6XCM - chains A and B of the 7 polymer chains in the assembly; structure by electron microscopy, 3.42 A resolution.

[Chain A (and B)]
Molecule: Spike glycoprotein
Source organism: Severe acute respiratory syndrome coronavirus 2
Notes: chain B of this document is another copy of the same molecule, construct and numbering; everything in this record applies to it too
UniProt: P0DTC2 (SPIKE_SARS2); residues 1-1213 here = UniProt positions 1-1213
Amino-acid sequence (1259 residues; row label = number of the first residue in the row):
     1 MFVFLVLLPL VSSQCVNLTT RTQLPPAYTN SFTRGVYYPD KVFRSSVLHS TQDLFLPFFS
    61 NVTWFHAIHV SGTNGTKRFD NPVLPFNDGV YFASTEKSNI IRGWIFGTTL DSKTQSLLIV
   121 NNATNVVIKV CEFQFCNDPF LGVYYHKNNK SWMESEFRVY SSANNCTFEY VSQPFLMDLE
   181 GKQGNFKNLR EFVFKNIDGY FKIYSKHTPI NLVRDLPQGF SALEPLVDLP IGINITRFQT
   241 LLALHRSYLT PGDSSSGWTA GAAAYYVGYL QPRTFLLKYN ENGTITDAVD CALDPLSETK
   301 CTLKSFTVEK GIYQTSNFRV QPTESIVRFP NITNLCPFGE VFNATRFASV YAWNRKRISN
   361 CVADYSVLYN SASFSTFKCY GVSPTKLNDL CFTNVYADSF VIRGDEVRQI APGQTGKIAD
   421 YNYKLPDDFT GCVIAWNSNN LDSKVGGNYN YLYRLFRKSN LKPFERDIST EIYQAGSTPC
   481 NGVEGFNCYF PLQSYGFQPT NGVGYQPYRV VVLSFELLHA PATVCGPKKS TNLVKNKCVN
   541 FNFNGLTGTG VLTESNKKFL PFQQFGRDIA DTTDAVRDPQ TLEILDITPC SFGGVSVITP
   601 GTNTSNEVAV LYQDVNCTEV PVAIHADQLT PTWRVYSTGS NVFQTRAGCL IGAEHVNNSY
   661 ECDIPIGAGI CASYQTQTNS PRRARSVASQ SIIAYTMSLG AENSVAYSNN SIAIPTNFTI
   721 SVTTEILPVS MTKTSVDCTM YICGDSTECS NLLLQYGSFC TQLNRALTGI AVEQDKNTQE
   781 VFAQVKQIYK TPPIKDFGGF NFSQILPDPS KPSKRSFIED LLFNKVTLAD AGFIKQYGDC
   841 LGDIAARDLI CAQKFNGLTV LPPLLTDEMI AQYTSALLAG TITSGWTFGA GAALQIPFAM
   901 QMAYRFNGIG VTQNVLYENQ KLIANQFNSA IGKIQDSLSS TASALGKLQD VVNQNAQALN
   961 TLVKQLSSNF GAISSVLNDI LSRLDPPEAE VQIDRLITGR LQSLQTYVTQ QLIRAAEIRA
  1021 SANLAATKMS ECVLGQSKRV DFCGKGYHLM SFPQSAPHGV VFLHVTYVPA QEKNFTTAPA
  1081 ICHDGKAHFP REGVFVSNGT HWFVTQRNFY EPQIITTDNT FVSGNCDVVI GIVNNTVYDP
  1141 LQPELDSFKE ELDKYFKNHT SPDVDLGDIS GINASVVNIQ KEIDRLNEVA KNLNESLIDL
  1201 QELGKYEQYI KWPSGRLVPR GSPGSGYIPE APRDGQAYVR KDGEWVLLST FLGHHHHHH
Disordered / not traced: 1-26, 70-81, 114-115, 144-165, 173-185, 243-262, 443-447, 471-489, 502, 621-640, 677-689, 812, 828-854, 1148-1259 (chain B: 1-26, 67-80, 141-163, 173-185, 197-199, 212-214, 243-262, 519, 621-640, 677-688, 812, 828-853, 1148-1259)
Differences from the reference sequence: conflict Glu607 (Gln in P0DTC2), Pro986 (Lys in P0DTC2), Pro987 (Val in P0DTC2); expression tag (1214-1259)
UniProt features mapped onto this chain:
  - region: Asn280 to Cys301 (Putative superantigen), Arg403 to Asp405 (Integrin-binding motif), Asn448 to Phe456 (Immunodominant HLA epitope recognized by the CD8+), Pro681 to Ala684 (Putative superantigen), Ser816 to Tyr837 (Fusion peptide 1), Lys835 to Phe855 (Fusion peptide 2), Asp1163 to Glu1202 (Heptad repeat 2)
  - site (Cleavage): Arg685, Ser686, Arg815, Ser816
  - glycosylation: Asn17 (N-linked (GlcNAc...) (complex) asparagine), Asn61 (N-linked (GlcNAc...) (hybrid) asparagine), Asn74 (N-linked (GlcNAc...) (complex) asparagine), Asn122 (N-linked (GlcNAc...) (hybrid) asparagine), Asn149 (N-linked (GlcNAc...) (complex) asparagine), Asn165 (N-linked (GlcNAc...) (complex) asparagine), Asn234 (N-linked (GlcNAc...) (high mannose) asparagine), Asn282 (N-linked (GlcNAc...) (complex) asparagine), Thr323 (O-linked (GalNAc) threonine), Ser325 (O-linked (HexNAc...) serine), Asn331 (N-linked (GlcNAc...) (complex) asparagine), Asn343 (N-linked (GlcNAc...) (complex) asparagine), Asn603 (N-linked (GlcNAc...) (hybrid) asparagine), Asn616 (N-linked (GlcNAc...) (complex) asparagine), Asn657 (N-linked (GlcNAc...) (complex) asparagine), Thr676 (O-linked (GlcNAc...) threonine), Thr678 (O-linked (GlcNAc...) threonine), Asn709 (N-linked (GlcNAc...) (high mannose) asparagine), Asn717 (N-linked (GlcNAc...) (hybrid) asparagine), Asn801 (N-linked (GlcNAc...) (hybrid) asparagine) and 6 more in UniProt
  - natural variant: Leu5 (L5F: In strain: Iota/B.1.526), Ser13 (S13I: In strain: Epsilon/B.1.427/B.1.429), Leu18 (L18F: In strain: Beta/B.1.351, Gamma/P.1 and 1 more), Thr19 (T19I: In strain: Omicron/BQ.1.1, Omicron/XBB.1.5 and 1 more; T19R: In strain: Delta/B.1.617.2, Omicron/BA.2 and 4 more), Thr20 (T20N: In strain: Gamma/P.1), Leu24 to Ala27 (sequence variant, change not given here; In strain: Omicron/BA.2, Omicron/BA.2.12.1 and 6 more), Pro26 (P26S: In strain: Gamma/P.1), Gln52 (Q52H: In strain: Omicron/EG.5.1), Ala67 (A67V: In strain: Eta/B.1.525, Omicron/BA.1), His69 to Val70 (deletion: In strain: Alpha/B.1.1.7, Eta/B.1.525 and 5 more), Gly75 (G75V: In strain: Lambda/C.37), Thr76 (T76I: In strain: Lambda/C.37), 82 further natural variant entries in UniProt
  - mutagenesis: His69 to Val70 (Increased incorporation of cleaved spike into virions), Asn121 (N121Q: Partial loss of biliverdin affinity), Arg190 (R190K: Partial loss of biliverdin affinity), Asn234 (N234Q: Increased resistance to neutralizing antibodies), Asn331 (N331Q: Reduced viral infectivity), Asn343 (N343Q: Reduced viral infectivity), Leu452 (L452R: Increased resistance to neutralizing antibodies. Decreases HLA binding to NF9 epitope. Increased binding affinity to human ACE2), Tyr453 (Y453F: Decreased HLA binding to NF9 epitope. Increased binding affinity to human ACE2), Ala475 (A475V: Increased resistance to neutralizing antibodies), Val483 (V483A: Increased resistance to neutralizing antibodies), Glu484 (E484D: Increased replication in human TMEM106B overexpressing cells), Phe490 (F490L: Increased resistance to neutralizing antibodies and human covalescent sera neutralization), 14 further mutagenesis entries in UniProt
Disulfides: Cys131-Cys166, Cys291-Cys301, Cys336-Cys361, Cys379-Cys432, Cys391-Cys525, Cys538-Cys590, Cys617-Cys649, Cys662-Cys671, Cys738-Cys760, Cys743-Cys749, Cys1032-Cys1043, Cys1082-Cys1126
Glycans and other covalent adducts: N-acetylglucosamine (NAG) linked to Asn61, Asn122, Asn234, Asn282, Asn331, Asn343, Asn603, Asn616, Asn657, Asn709, Asn717, Asn801, Asn1074, Asn1134
From the paper describing this entry:
  - self-association interface (contacts with another copy of this molecule): Asp614
  - conformationally variable residues (order/disorder transition): Val483

[How chain A and chain B interact]
Pairs across the interface (137):
  Asn317(A) with Asp737(B), hydrogen bond
  Arg319(A) with Met740(B), hydrogen bond; Asp745(B), salt bridge
  Arg357(A) with Pro230(B)
  Gly381(A) with Arg983(B), hydrogen bond (backbone-side chain); Leu984(B)
  Val382(A) with Arg983(B); Leu984(B), hydrophobic
  Ser383(A) with Arg983(B), hydrogen bond (backbone-backbone); Leu984(B); Asp985(B), hydrogen bond (side chain-backbone)
  Lys386(A) with Leu981(B); Arg983(B); Leu984(B)
  Leu390(A) with Ser982(B)
  Thr430(A) with Arg983(B)
  Leu517(A) with Arg983(B)
  Ala520(A) with Lys41(B)
  Pro521(A) with Lys41(B)
  Thr547(A) with Asn978(B)
  Thr549(A) with Asp745(B)
  Lys557(A) with Phe43(B)
  Lys558(A) with Asn282(B)
  Phe559(A) with Phe43(B), hydrophobic
  Leu560(A) with Tyr38(B), hydrophobic; Glu224(B)
  Phe562(A) with Lys41(B); Pro225(B), hydrophobic
  Gln563(A) with Lys41(B); Val42(B), hydrogen bond (side chain-backbone); Phe43(B)
  Gln564(A) with Lys41(B), hydrogen bond (backbone-backbone)
  Phe565(A) with Lys41(B); Val42(B); Phe43(B), hydrogen bond (backbone-backbone)
  Gly566(A) with Phe43(B)
  Arg567(A) with Val42(B); Phe43(B), hydrogen bond (backbone-backbone)
  Ala570(A) with Val963(B), hydrophobic
  Pro589(A) with Phe855(B), hydrophobic
  Phe592(A) with Met740(B), hydrophobic; Phe855(B); Gly857(B)
  Gln613(A) with Leu861(B)
  Ala647(A) with Pro862(B), hydrophobic
  Pro665(A) with Leu864(B), hydrophobic
  Ala668(A) with Pro863(B), hydrogen bond (backbone-backbone); Leu864(B); Thr866(B)
  Gly669(A) with Leu864(B), hydrogen bond (backbone-backbone); Met869(B)
  Ile670(A) with Leu864(B)
  Met697(A) with Leu865(B), hydrophobic; Met869(B), hydrophobic
  Leu699(A) with Ile788(B), hydrophobic; Met869(B), hydrophobic; Gln872(B); Tyr873(B), hydrophobic
  Ala701(A) with Gln787(B); Ile788(B), hydrogen bond (backbone-backbone)
  Glu702(A) with Ile788(B); Lys790(B), salt bridge
  Asn703(A) with Gln787(B), hydrogen bond; Ile788(B), hydrogen bond (backbone-backbone); Tyr789(B); Lys790(B)
  Ser704(A) with Lys790(B)
  Val705(A) with Thr883(B)
  Ala706(A) with Gln895(B)
  Tyr707(A) with Pro792(B), hydrophobic; Asp796(B), hydrogen bond (side chain-backbone); Phe797(B); Thr883(B); Ile896(B); Pro897(B), hydrophobic; Phe898(B), hydrogen bond (side chain-backbone)
  Asn709(A) with Pro897(B)
  Asn710(A) with Pro897(B)
  Ser711(A) with Ile896(B); Pro897(B)
  Ile712(A) with Gln895(B), hydrogen bond (backbone-side chain); Ile896(B), hydrophobic
  Ala713(A) with Leu894(B); Gln895(B), hydrogen bond (backbone-backbone)
  Pro715(A) with Leu894(B), hydrophobic
  Gln957(A) with Arg765(B), hydrogen bond
  Thr961(A) with Ser758(B); Gln762(B); Arg765(B)
  Gln965(A) with Tyr756(B); Gly757(B); Ser758(B), hydrogen bond (side chain-backbone); Phe759(B)
  Ser968(A) with Gln755(B)
  Asn969(A) with Gln755(B), hydrogen bond (backbone-backbone)
  Phe970(A) with Gln755(B), hydrogen bond (backbone-backbone); Tyr756(B); Phe759(B), hydrophobic
  Arg995(A) with Asp994(B), salt bridge
  Gln1002(A) with Phe759(B); Gln1005(B)
  Ser1003(A) with Phe759(B)
  Thr1006(A) with Gln762(B); Gln1005(B), hydrogen bond
  Gln1010(A) with Leu1012(B)
  Ile1013(A) with Leu1012(B), hydrophobic
  Glu1017(A) with Arg1019(B)
  Arg1039(A) with Thr1027(B); Glu1031(B), salt bridge; Arg1039(B)
  Val1040(A) with Ser1030(B); Glu1031(B); Leu1034(B); Gly1035(B)
  Asp1041(A) with Gly889(B); Ser1030(B)
  Gly1046(A) with Ala890(B)
  Tyr1047(A) with Trp886(B); Ala890(B), hydrophobic
  Glu1072(A) with Leu894(B)
  Thr1077(A) with Met900(B)
  Pro1079(A) with Tyr917(B)
  Phe1089(A) with Gln913(B); Asn914(B); Tyr917(B), hydrophobic
  Pro1090(A) with Gln913(B)
  Val1094(A) with Met900(B), hydrophobic; Tyr904(B)
  Arg1107(A) with Tyr904(B); Asn907(B); Gln913(B)
  Phe1121(A) with Asn914(B)
  Ser1123(A) with Asn914(B), hydrogen bond; Glu918(B); Glu1111(B)
  Val1129(A) with Tyr917(B)
  Leu1141(A) with Glu1144(B)
Other interface residues (no listed pair), chain A (98 interface residues in all): Tyr380, Glu516, His519, Gly545, Asp568, Ile569, Ile666, Gly667, Cys671, Gly700, Ser708, Gly971, Gly999, Thr1009, Phe1042, Val1068, Pro1069, Ala1078, Gly1093, Gly1124, Val1128
Other interface residues (no listed pair), chain B (83 interface residues in all): Asp40, Arg44, Val47, Tyr200, Lys786, Asn856, Thr887, Ala893, Asp979, Glu988, Thr1009, Ile1013

[Summary]
98 residues of chain A face 83 of chain B across their interface; the contacts include 24 hydrogen bonds and 4
salt bridges. Polar contacts include Arg319(A)-Asp745(B), Glu702(A)-Lys790(B) and Arg995(A)-Asp994(B).
N-acetylglucosamine is covalently linked to Asn61(A), Asn122(A), Asn234(A), Asn282(A), Asn331(A) and Asn343(A)
and 8 more. From the paper: conformational variability at Val483(A); a self-association interface involving
Asp614(A).
Chain A and chain B are both Spike glycoprotein (Severe acute respiratory syndrome coronavirus 2); the
structure, Structure of the SARS-CoV-2 spike glycoprotein in complex with the C105 neutralizing antibody Fab
fragment (state ..., was determined by electron microscopy together with 6XCA and 6XCN from the same study.
